Entry 4ZS6 (X-ray diffraction, 3.17 A resolution); this record covers chains L and H of the 3 polymer chains in the assembly.

Chain L:
Name: fab Light Chain
Organism: Homo sapiens
Notes: antibody fragment or engineered binder
Amino-acid sequence (213 residues; numbered 1 to 213; the number before each row is that of its first residue):
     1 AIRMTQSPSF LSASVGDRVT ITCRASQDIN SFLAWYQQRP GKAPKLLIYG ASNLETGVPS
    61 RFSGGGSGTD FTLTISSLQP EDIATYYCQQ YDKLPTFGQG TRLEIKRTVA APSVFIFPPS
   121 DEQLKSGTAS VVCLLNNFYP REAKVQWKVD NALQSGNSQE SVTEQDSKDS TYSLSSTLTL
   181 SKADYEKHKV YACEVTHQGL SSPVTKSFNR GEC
Disordered / not traced: 211-213
Disulfides: Cys-23/Cys-88, Cys-133/Cys-193

Chain H:
Name: fab Heavy Chain
Organism: Homo sapiens
Notes: antibody fragment or engineered binder
Amino-acid sequence (227 residues; each row starts with the number of its first residue):
     1 EVQLLETGGG LVKPGGSLRL SCAASGFSLS DYYMNWIRQA PGKGLEWVAY ISSSSGYTNY
    61 GDSVKGRFTI SRDHAKNSLY LQMNSLRVED TAVYYCVRDR DDFWSGYYKH WGLGTLVTVS
   121 SASTKGPSVF PLAPSSKSTS GGTAALGCLV KDYFPEPVTV SWNSGALTSG VHTFPAVLQS
   181 SGLYSLSSVV TVPSSSLGTQ TYICNVNHKP SNTKVDKKVE PKSCDKT
Disordered / not traced: 1, 223-227
Disulfides: Cys-22/Cys-96, Cys-148/Cys-204

How chain L and chain H interact:
Pairs across the interface (68; chain L residue first):
  Phe-32(L) with Trp-104(H), hydrophobic
  Ala-34(L) with Tyr-107(H), hydrophobic
  Tyr-36(L) with Tyr-107(H); Tyr-108(H), hydrogen bond (side chain-backbone); Trp-111(H)
  Gln-38(L) with Gln-39(H), hydrogen bond; Tyr-95(H)
  Lys-42(L) with Tyr-95(H)
  Ala-43(L) with Tyr-95(H), hydrophobic; Trp-111(H), hydrophobic; Gly-112(H)
  Pro-44(L) with Leu-45(H), hydrophobic; Trp-111(H)
  Leu-46(L) with Tyr-107(H), hydrophobic; Tyr-108(H); Lys-109(H)
  Tyr-49(L) with Tyr-107(H)
  Glu-55(L) with Arg-100(H), salt bridge; Lys-109(H), salt bridge
  Thr-56(L) with Lys-109(H)
  Tyr-87(L) with Gln-39(H), hydrogen bond; Lys-43(H); Gly-44(H); Leu-45(H), hydrophobic
  Gln-89(L) with Gly-106(H), hydrogen bond (side chain-backbone); Tyr-108(H)
  Tyr-91(L) with Trp-104(H); Ser-105(H); Gly-106(H); Tyr-107(H)
  Leu-94(L) with Trp-47(H), hydrophobic; Tyr-50(H), hydrophobic; Asn-59(H); Tyr-60(H)
  Pro-95(L) with Trp-47(H); Tyr-108(H)
  Phe-97(L) with Leu-45(H)
  Phe-115(L) with Ala-145(H), hydrophobic
  Phe-117(L) with Leu-132(H); Ala-133(H); Ala-145(H)
  Ser-120(L) with Phe-130(H); Pro-131(H)
  Glu-122(L) with Phe-130(H); Pro-131(H)
  Gln-123(L) with Phe-130(H); Lys-151(H)
  Thr-128(L) with Lys-151(H)
  Ser-130(L) with Leu-149(H)
  Leu-134(L) with Phe-174(H), hydrophobic; Val-189(H), hydrophobic
  Asn-136(L) with His-172(H); Thr-191(H)
  Asn-137(L) with His-172(H), hydrogen bond
  Gln-159(L) with Val-177(H); Leu-178(H), hydrogen bond (side chain-backbone); Gln-179(H)
  Glu-160(L) with Val-177(H)
  Ser-161(L) with Phe-174(H); Pro-175(H), hydrogen bond (side chain-backbone); Val-177(H)
  Val-162(L) with Pro-175(H)
  Thr-163(L) with Phe-174(H)
  Ser-173(L) with His-172(H), hydrogen bond; Phe-174(H)
  Leu-174(L) with Phe-174(H)
  Ser-175(L) with Phe-174(H); Ser-187(H)
Other interface residues (no listed pair), chain L (38 interface residues in all): Gln-99, Val-132, Asp-166
Other interface residues (no listed pair), chain H (40 interface residues in all): Ile-37, Glu-46, Pro-134, Thr-143, Leu-146, Lys-222

Summary:
38 residues of chain L and 40 residues of chain H are in contact; the contacts include 8 hydrogen bonds and 2
salt bridges. Polar pairs include Glu-55(L)/Arg-100(H), Glu-55(L)/Lys-109(H) and Tyr-36(L)/Tyr-108(H).
Chain L is fab Light Chain and chain H is fab Heavy Chain, both from Homo sapiens; the structure, Receptor
binding domain and Fab complex, was determined by X-ray diffraction.
